PDB entry 3RF4 | X-ray diffraction, 1.80 A resolution | chains A and B of the 3 polymer chains in the assembly

[Chain A (and B)]
Protein: Macrophage migration inhibitory factor
From: Ancylostoma ceylanicum
Notes: chain B of this document is another copy of the same molecule, construct and numbering; everything in this record applies to it too
UniProtKB: A4GRE3 (A4GRE3_9BILA); residues 1-116 here correspond to UniProt positions 2-117 (UniProt number = residue number + 1)
Amino-acid sequence (116 residues; each row starts with the number of its first residue):
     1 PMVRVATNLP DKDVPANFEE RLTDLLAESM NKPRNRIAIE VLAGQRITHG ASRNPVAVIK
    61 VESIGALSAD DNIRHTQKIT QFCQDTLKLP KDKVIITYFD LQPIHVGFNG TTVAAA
Ion coordination: Zn2+ site 1: Asp11 (together with acetate ion, imidazole); Zn2+ site 2: Glu20, Asp24; Zn2+ site 3: Asp70 (together with acetate ion, imidazole) (shared with 1 residue of chain C)
Residues lining bound ligands: Furosemide (FUN; 5-(aminosulfonyl)-4-chloro-2-[(2-furylmethyl)amino]benzoic acid): Pro1, Met2, Lys32, Asn35, Arg36, Ile37, Ala38, Ser63, Ile64, Val106, Phe108, Val113

[Chain A / chain B interface]
Residue-residue contacts (59; chain A residue first):
  Arg4(A) - Arg4(B)
  Arg4(A) - Glu40(B)  salt bridge
  Arg4(A) - Leu42(B)
  Ala6(A) - Glu40(B)
  Leu42(A) - Leu42(B)  hydrophobic
  Gln45(A) - Glu40(B)  hydrogen bond
  Gln45(A) - Val41(B)
  Gln45(A) - Leu42(B)
  Arg46(A) - Asp11(B)  salt bridge
  Arg46(A) - Val14(B)  hydrogen bond (side chain-backbone)
  Arg46(A) - Pro15(B)  hydrogen bond (side chain-backbone)
  Arg46(A) - Glu19(B)  salt bridge
  Arg46(A) - Ile39(B)
  Arg46(A) - Glu40(B)
  Arg46(A) - Val41(B)  hydrogen bond (backbone-backbone)
  Ile47(A) - Ile39(B)
  Thr48(A) - Glu19(B)
  Thr48(A) - Ala38(B)
  Thr48(A) - Ile39(B)  hydrogen bond (backbone-backbone)
  His49(A) - Asn35(B)  hydrogen bond (side chain-backbone)
  His49(A) - Ile37(B)
  Gly50(A) - Arg34(B)  hydrogen bond (backbone-side chain)
  Gly50(A) - Ile37(B)  hydrogen bond (backbone-backbone)
  Ala51(A) - Glu20(B)
  Ala51(A) - Thr23(B)
  Ala51(A) - Arg34(B)
  Arg53(A) - Ala16(B)  hydrogen bond (side chain-backbone)
  Arg53(A) - Glu19(B)  salt bridge
  Val58(A) - Glu40(B)
  Lys60(A) - Glu62(B)  salt bridge
  Leu67(A) - His105(B)
  Ala69(A) - Ile104(B)  hydrophobic
  Asn72(A) - Ile104(B)  hydrogen bond (side chain-backbone)
  Asn72(A) - His105(B)
  Asn72(A) - Thr112(B)
  Ile73(A) - Thr111(B)
  Ile73(A) - Thr112(B)
  Ile73(A) - Ala115(B)  hydrophobic
  Thr76(A) - Gly107(B)
  Thr76(A) - Gly110(B)
  Thr76(A) - Thr111(B)
  Gln77(A) - Gly110(B)  hydrogen bond (backbone-backbone)
  Thr80(A) - Gly110(B)
  Lys91(A) - Asn109(B)
  Asp92(A) - Phe108(B)
  Asp92(A) - Asn109(B)
  Val94(A) - Gly107(B)
  Val94(A) - Phe108(B)
  Ile95(A) - Met2(B)  hydrophobic
  Ile95(A) - Ala38(B)  hydrophobic
  Ile95(A) - Gly107(B)
  Ile96(A) - His105(B)
  Ile96(A) - Val106(B)
  Ile96(A) - Gly107(B)  hydrogen bond (backbone-backbone)
  Thr97(A) - Met2(B)
  Thr97(A) - Glu62(B)  hydrogen bond
  Thr97(A) - Leu101(B)
  Thr97(A) - His105(B)
  Tyr98(A) - His105(B)  hydrogen bond (backbone-backbone)
Other interface residues (no listed pair), chain A (28 interface residues in all): Phe99
Other interface residues (no listed pair), chain B (31 interface residues in all): Phe18, Phe99

[Overview]
28 residues of chain A face 31 of chain B across their interface, with 14 hydrogen bonds and 5 salt bridges.
Polar pairs include Arg4(A)-Glu40(B), Arg46(A)-Asp11(B) and Arg46(A)-Glu19(B). Chain A binds Furosemide. The
Zn2+ site 2 is built by Glu20(A) and Asp24(A).
Both chains are Macrophage migration inhibitory factor (Ancylostoma ceylanicum). Entry 3RF4 (Ancylostoma
ceylanicum mif in complex with furosemide) was determined by X-ray diffraction (same publication as 3RF5).
